8ACK - chains B and P; structure by X-ray diffraction, 1.78 A resolution.

== Chain B ==
Molecule: Keratinase KP1
From: Pseudomonas aeruginosa
Reference sequence: E3ULB5 (E3ULB5_PSEAI); residues 27-512 here correspond to UniProt positions 22-507 (UniProt number = residue number - 5)
Amino-acid sequence (490 residues; each row starts with the number of its first residue):
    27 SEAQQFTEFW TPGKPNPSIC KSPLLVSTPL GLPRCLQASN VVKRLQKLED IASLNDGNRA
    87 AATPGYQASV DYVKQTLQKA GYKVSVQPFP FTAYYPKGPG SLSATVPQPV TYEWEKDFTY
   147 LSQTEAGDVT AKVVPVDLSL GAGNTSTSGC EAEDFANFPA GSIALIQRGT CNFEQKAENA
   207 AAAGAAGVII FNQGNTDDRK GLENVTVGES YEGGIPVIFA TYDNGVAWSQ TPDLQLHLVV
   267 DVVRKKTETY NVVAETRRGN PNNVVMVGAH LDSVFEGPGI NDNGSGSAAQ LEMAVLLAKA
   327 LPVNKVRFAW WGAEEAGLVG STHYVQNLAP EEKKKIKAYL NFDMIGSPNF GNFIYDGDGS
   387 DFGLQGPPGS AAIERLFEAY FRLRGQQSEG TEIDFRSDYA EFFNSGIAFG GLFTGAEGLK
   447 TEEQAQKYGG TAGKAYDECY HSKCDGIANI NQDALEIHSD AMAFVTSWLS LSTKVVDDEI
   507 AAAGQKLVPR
Unresolved in the structure: 27-43, 512-516
Differences from the reference sequence: expression tag (513-516)
Disulfide bonds: Cys46-Cys61, Cys176-Cys197, Cys465-Cys470
Ion coordination: Zn2+ site 1: Asp82 (shared with 2 residues of chain A); Na+ site 1 near Asp154 (its only coordinating residue here); Na+ site 2: Asp163, Thr173, Glu177, Asp180; Zn2+ site 2: Glu179, Glu482, Asp486; Na+ site 3: Glu200, Glu204; Na+ site 4 near Glu235 (its only coordinating residue here); Zn2+ site 3: His296, Asp308, Asp369 (together with cacodylate ion); Zn2+ site 4: Asp308, Glu341, His467 (together with cacodylate ion); Zn2+ site 5: Asp382, Asp384, Ser386, Glu400; Na+ site 5 near Glu448 (its only coordinating residue here)
Reported in the primary citation:
  - binding site for PCP: Arg194
  - mutagenesis - R194A (100-fold): decreased binding to linear-ERWGHDFIK
  - mutagenesis - R194A: abolished binding to cyclic-ERWGHDFIK
  - mutagenesis - R194A: unchanged catalytic activity on Leu-pNA
  - mutagenesis - R194A: decreased catalytic activity on ERWGHDFIK
  - mutagenesis - R194A: decreased catalytic activity on KWLGYL

== Chain P ==
Molecule: PCP
Amino-acid sequence (9 residues; each row starts with the number of its first residue):
     3 ERWGHDFIK
Ion coordination: Na+ near Asp8 (its only coordinating residue here)

== How chain B and chain P interact ==
Pairs across the interface - 34 pairs, chain B then chain P:
  Ser148(B) - Asp8(P)
  Arg194(B) - Phe9(P)
  Arg194(B) - Lys11(P)  hydrogen bond (side chain-backbone)
  Thr196(B) - Lys11(P)
  Cys197(B) - Lys11(P)
  Asn198(B) - Ile10(P)
  Asn198(B) - Lys11(P)
  Phe199(B) - Phe9(P)
  Phe199(B) - Ile10(P)  hydrogen bond (backbone-backbone)
  Phe199(B) - Lys11(P)
  Glu229(B) - Phe9(P)
  Asn230(B) - His7(P)
  Asn230(B) - Asp8(P)
  Asn230(B) - Phe9(P)  hydrogen bond (backbone-backbone)
  Val231(B) - Asp8(P)
  Val231(B) - Phe9(P)
  Thr232(B) - Asp8(P)
  Thr232(B) - Phe9(P)  hydrogen bond (backbone-backbone)
  Thr232(B) - Ile10(P)
  Gly343(B) - Trp5(P)  hydrogen bond (backbone-side chain)
  Leu344(B) - Trp5(P)
  Leu344(B) - Gly6(P)
  Thr348(B) - Trp5(P)
  Asp420(B) - Arg4(P)
  Phe421(B) - Arg4(P)
  Phe421(B) - Trp5(P)
  Phe421(B) - Gly6(P)  hydrogen bond (backbone-backbone)
  Arg422(B) - Arg4(P)
  Arg422(B) - Gly6(P)
  Ala426(B) - Trp5(P)  hydrophobic
  Glu427(B) - Trp5(P)
  Asn430(B) - Trp5(P)
  Tyr466(B) - His7(P)
  His467(B) - His7(P)
Other interface residues (no listed pair), chain B (22 interface residues in all): Glu443

== In short ==
22 residues of chain B and 8 residues of chain P are in contact, with 6 hydrogen bonds. Polar pairs include
Arg194(B)-Lys11(P), Gly343(B)-Trp5(P) and Phe199(B)-Ile10(P). The Na+ site 2 is built by Asp163(B), Thr173(B),
Glu177(B) and Asp180(B). From the paper: a binding site for PCP at Arg194(B); R194A of chain B reduces binding
to linear-ERWGHDFIK.
Here chain B is Keratinase KP1 (Pseudomonas aeruginosa) and chain P is PCP. Entry 8ACK (Structure of
Pseudomonas aeruginosa aminopeptidase, PaAP) was determined by X-ray diffraction (same publication as 8AC7,
8AC9, 8ACG and 8ACR).
